Entry 8CQK (X-ray diffraction, 2.62 A resolution); this record covers chains D and G of the 12 polymer chains in the assembly.

== Chain D (and G) ==
Protein: Elongin-B
Source organism: Homo sapiens
Notes: chain G of this document is another copy of the same molecule, construct and numbering; everything in this record applies to it too
Reference sequence: Q15370 (ELOB_HUMAN); residue numbers follow UniProt; this construct covers 1-104
Sequence (104 residues; each row starts with the number of its first residue):
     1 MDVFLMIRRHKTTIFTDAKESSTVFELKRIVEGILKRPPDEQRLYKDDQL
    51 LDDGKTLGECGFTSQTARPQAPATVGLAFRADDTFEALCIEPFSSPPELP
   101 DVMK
Modified / non-standard residues: Cys60 (S-(dimethylarsenic)cysteine; CAS); Cys89 (S-(dimethylarsenic)cysteine; CAS)

== Interface between chain D and chain G ==
Pairs across the interface (22):
  Gln49(D) with Gln65(G), hydrogen bond (side chain-backbone); Thr66(G); Arg68(G), hydrogen bond
  Lys55(D) with Gln65(G), hydrogen bond
  Glu59(D) with Thr63(G), hydrogen bond (backbone-side chain); Gln65(G), hydrogen bond
  Cys60(D) with Gln65(G); Thr66(G)
  Gly61(D) with Gly61(G); Thr63(G); Thr66(G)
  Thr63(D) with Gly58(G); Glu59(G), hydrogen bond (side chain-backbone); Gly61(G)
  Gln65(D) with Gln49(G), hydrogen bond (backbone-side chain); Lys55(G); Glu59(G); Cys60(G)
  Thr66(D) with Gln49(G); Glu59(G); Cys60(G)
  Arg68(D) with Gln49(G)
Interface residues without a listed pair, chain D (10 interface residues in all): Gly58
Interface residues without a listed pair, chain G (11 interface residues in all): Lys46

== In short ==
10 residues of chain D face 11 of chain G across their interface, with 7 hydrogen bonds. Polar pairs include
Gln49(D)-Gln65(G), Gln49(D)-Arg68(G) and Lys55(D)-Gln65(G).
Both chains are Elongin-B (Homo sapiens). Entry 8CQK (pVHL:EloB:EloC in complex with
(2S,4R)-1-((S)-2-(1-Fluorocyclopropane-1-carboxamido)-3,3-dimethylbutanoyl)-4-hydroxy-N-((S)-1-(2-methyl-4-(4-methylthiazol-5-yl)phenyl)ethyl)pyrrolidine-2-carboxamide
(Compound 30)) was determined by X-ray diffraction (same publication as 8CQE and 8CQL).
